Entry 1L3C (X-ray diffraction, 2.31 A resolution); this record covers chains A and D of the 4 polymer chains in the assembly.

[Chain A (and D)]
Name: Precorrin-6y methyltransferase/putative decarboxylase
From: Methanothermobacter thermautotrophicus
Notes: chain D of this document is another copy of the same molecule, construct and numbering; everything in this record applies to it too
UniProtKB: O26249 (CBIT_METTH); numbering as in UniProt (aligned over 1-192)
Chain sequence (192 residues; numbered 1 to 192; the number before each row is that of its first residue):
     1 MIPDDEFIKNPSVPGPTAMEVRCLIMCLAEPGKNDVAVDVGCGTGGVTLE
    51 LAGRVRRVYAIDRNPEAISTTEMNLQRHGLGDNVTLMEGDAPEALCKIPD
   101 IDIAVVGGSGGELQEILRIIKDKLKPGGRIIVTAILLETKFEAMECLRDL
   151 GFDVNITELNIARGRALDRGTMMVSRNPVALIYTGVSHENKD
Disordered / not traced: 187-192
Modified residues: Mse1, Mse19, Mse26, Mse73, Mse87, Mse144, Mse172, Mse173 (selenomethionine; parent Met)
Construct notes: modified residue (1, 19, 26, 73, 87, 144, 172-173)
Swiss-Prot annotation at these positions:
  - binding site (S-adenosyl-L-methionine): Thr17, Gly41 to Gly45, Asp62, Ala91

[How chain A and chain D interact]
Pairs across the interface - 40 pairs, chain A then chain D:
  Mse1(A) with Cys27(D), hydrophobic
  Mse19(A) with Cys27(D)
  Glu20(A) with Leu24(D); Thr157(D)
  Cys23(A) with Cys23(D), hydrogen bond (side chain-backbone); Leu24(D), hydrophobic; Cys27(D), hydrophobic
  Leu24(A) with Glu20(D); Cys23(D), hydrophobic
  Cys27(A) with Mse1(D), hydrogen bond (backbone-backbone); Mse19(D); Cys23(D), hydrophobic
  Glu30(A) with Mse1(D)
  Mse144(A) with Thr171(D)
  Arg148(A) with Thr171(D)
  Ile156(A) with Arg163(D); Gly164(D), hydrogen bond (backbone-backbone)
  Thr157(A) with Glu20(D); Ile161(D); Ala162(D)
  Glu158(A) with Asn160(D); Ile161(D); Ala162(D), hydrogen bond (backbone-backbone); Mse173(D)
  Leu159(A) with Asn160(D); Ile161(D), hydrophobic
  Asn160(A) with Glu158(D); Leu159(D); Asn160(D), hydrogen bond (backbone-backbone)
  Ile161(A) with Thr157(D); Glu158(D); Leu159(D), hydrophobic
  Ala162(A) with Thr157(D); Glu158(D), hydrogen bond (backbone-backbone)
  Arg163(A) with Ile156(D)
  Gly164(A) with Ile156(D), hydrogen bond (backbone-backbone)
  Thr171(A) with Mse144(D); Arg148(D)
  Mse173(A) with Ile156(D); Glu158(D)
Interface residues without a listed pair, chain D (20 interface residues in all): Glu30

[Summary]
Chain A and chain D each contribute 20 residues to their interface; the contacts include 7 hydrogen bonds.
Polar contacts include Cys23(A)-Cys23(D), Cys27(A)-Mse1(D) and Ile156(A)-Gly164(D). UniProt lists 8
S-adenosyl-L-methionine-binding residues on chain A.
Chain A and chain D are both Precorrin-6y methyltransferase/putative decarboxylase (Methanothermobacter
thermautotrophicus); the structure, MT0146, the precorrin-6Y methyltransferase (cbit) homolog from M.
thermoautotrophicum, C2 spacegroup with short cell, was determined by X-ray diffraction together with 1F38,
1KXZ, 1L3B and 1L3I from the same study.
